Entry 6G2I (electron microscopy, 5.90 A resolution (low resolution: residue-level contacts below are approximate; hydrogen-bond / salt-bridge calls are withheld)); this record covers chains S and U of the 18 polymer chains in the assembly.

[Chain S (and U)]
Protein: Breast cancer type 1 susceptibility protein
Source organism: Homo sapiens
Notes: EC 2.3.2.27; chain U of this document is another copy of the same molecule, construct and numbering; everything in this record applies to it too
Reference sequence: P38398 (BRCA1_HUMAN), isoform P38398-7; residues 1646-1859 here correspond to UniProt positions 1667-1880 (UniProt number = residue number + 21)
Chain sequence (240 residues; numbered 1620 to 1859; the number before each row is that of its first residue):
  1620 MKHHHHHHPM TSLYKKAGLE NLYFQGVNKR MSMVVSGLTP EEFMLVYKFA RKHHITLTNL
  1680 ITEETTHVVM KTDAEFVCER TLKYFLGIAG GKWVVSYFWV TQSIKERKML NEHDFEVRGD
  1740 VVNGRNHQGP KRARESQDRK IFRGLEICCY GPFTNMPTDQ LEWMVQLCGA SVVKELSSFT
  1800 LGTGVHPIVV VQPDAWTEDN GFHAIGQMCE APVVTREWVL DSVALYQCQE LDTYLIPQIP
Unresolved in the structure: 1620-1645
Differences from the reference sequence: initiating methionine (1620); expression tag (1621-1645)

[How chain S and chain U interact]
Contacting residue pairs - 30 pairs, chain S then chain U:
  Pro1659(S) - Met1663(U)
  Pro1659(S) - Lys1667(U)
  Pro1659(S) - Arg1670(U)
  Glu1660(S) - Met1663(U)
  Phe1662(S) - Phe1662(U)
  Phe1662(S) - Tyr1666(U)
  Met1663(S) - Pro1659(U)
  Met1663(S) - Phe1662(U)
  Met1663(S) - Met1663(U)
  Tyr1666(S) - Phe1662(U)
  Tyr1666(S) - Asn1678(U)
  Tyr1666(S) - Lys1702(U)
  Ala1669(S) - Asn1678(U)
  Arg1670(S) - Lys1702(U)
  His1673(S) - Leu1679(U)
  His1673(S) - Pro1776(U)
  Ile1674(S) - Asn1678(U)
  Thr1675(S) - Asn1678(U)
  Thr1675(S) - Leu1679(U)
  Leu1676(S) - Leu1676(U)
  Leu1676(S) - Thr1677(U)
  Leu1676(S) - Asn1678(U)
  Thr1677(S) - Leu1676(U)
  Thr1677(S) - Thr1677(U)
  Asn1678(S) - Ala1669(U)
  Asn1678(S) - Ile1674(U)
  Asn1678(S) - Thr1675(U)
  Asn1678(S) - Leu1676(U)
  Leu1679(S) - His1673(U)
  Leu1679(S) - Thr1675(U)
Other interface residues (no listed pair), chain S (16 interface residues in all): Leu1657, Pro1776
Other interface residues (no listed pair), chain U (17 interface residues in all): Val1654

[In short]
Chain S and chain U form an interface of 16 and 17 residues respectively.
Chain S and chain U are both Breast cancer type 1 susceptibility protein (Homo sapiens); the structure,
Filament of acetyl-CoA carboxylase and BRCT domains of BRCA1 (ACC-BRCT) at 5.9 A resolution, was determined by
electron microscopy (same publication as 6G2D and 6G2H).
